PDB entry 8EGI | X-ray diffraction, 2.30 A resolution | chains C and D of the 4 polymer chains in the assembly

Chain C:
Protein: Hemoglobin subunit alpha
Source organism: Homo sapiens
Reference sequence: P69905 (HBA_HUMAN); residues 0-141 here correspond to UniProt positions 1-142 (UniProt number = residue number + 1)
Sequence (142 residues; numbered 0 to 141; the number before each row is that of its first residue; numbering starts at 0):
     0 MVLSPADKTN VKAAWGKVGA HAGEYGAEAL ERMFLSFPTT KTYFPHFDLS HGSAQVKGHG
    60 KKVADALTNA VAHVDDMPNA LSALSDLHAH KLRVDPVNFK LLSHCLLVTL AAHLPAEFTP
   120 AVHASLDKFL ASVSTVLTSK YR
Disordered / not traced: 0
Covalent attachments: compound VZN linked to Val-1
Bound ions: heme Fe near His-87 (its only coordinating residue here)
Ligand contacts:
  - carbon monoxide (CMO): Leu-29, Phe-43, His-58, Val-62, His-87
  - heme (HEM): Met-32, Thr-39, Tyr-42, Phe-43, Phe-46, His-58, Lys-61, Val-62, Ala-65, Leu-66, Leu-83, Leu-86, His-87, Leu-91, Val-93, Asn-97, Phe-98, Leu-101, Val-132, Leu-136
  - VZN ({6-[(3-hydroxy-2-methylphenoxy)methyl]pyridin-2-yl}methyl nitrate): Leu-2, His-72, Val-73, Asp-74, Asp-75, Met-76, Pro-77, Lys-127, Ala-130, Ser-131, Thr-134, Val-135
Curated features (UniProtKB/Swiss-Prot):
  - binding site (O2): His-58
  - binding site (heme b): His-87
  - site: Thr-8, Asn-9 (Microbial infection: Cleavage), Lys-11 (Not glycated), Ala-13, Trp-14 (Microbial infection: Cleavage), Tyr-24, Gly-25 (Microbial infection: Cleavage), Leu-29, Glu-30 (Microbial infection: Cleavage), His-45, Phe-46 (Microbial infection: Cleavage), Asp-47, Leu-48 (Microbial infection: Cleavage), Ser-52, Ala-53 (Microbial infection: Cleavage), Val-55, Lys-56 (Microbial infection: Cleavage), Lys-56 (Not glycated), Gly-59, Lys-60 (Microbial infection: Cleavage), Lys-60 (Not glycated), Lys-90 (Not glycated), Leu-91, Arg-92 (Microbial infection: Cleavage), Lys-99 (Not glycated), Leu-106, Val-107 (Microbial infection: Cleavage), Thr-108, Leu-109 (Microbial infection: Cleavage), Val-121, His-122 (Microbial infection: Cleavage), Ser-133, Thr-134 (Microbial infection: Cleavage)
  - modified residue: Ser-3 (Phosphoserine), Lys-7 (N6-succinyllysine), Thr-8 (Phosphothreonine), Lys-11 (N6-succinyllysine), Lys-16 (N6-acetyllysine), Tyr-24 (Phosphotyrosine), Ser-35 (Phosphoserine), Lys-40 (N6-succinyllysine), Ser-49 (Phosphoserine), Ser-102 (Phosphoserine), Thr-108 (Phosphothreonine), Ser-124 (Phosphoserine), Ser-131 (Phosphoserine), Thr-134 (Phosphothreonine), Thr-137 (Phosphothreonine), Ser-138 (Phosphoserine)
  - glycosylation (N-linked (Glc) (glycation) lysine): Lys-7, Lys-16, Lys-40, Lys-61
Reported in the primary citation:
  - binding site for VZN: Val-1, Met-76, Pro-77, Ser-131, Thr-134, Ser-138

Chain D:
Protein: Hemoglobin subunit beta
Source organism: Homo sapiens
Reference sequence: P68871 (HBB_HUMAN); residues 0-146 here correspond to UniProt positions 1-147 (UniProt number = residue number + 1)
Sequence (147 residues; numbered 0 to 146; the number before each row is that of its first residue; numbering starts at 0):
     0 MVHLTPEEKS AVTALWGKVN VDEVGGEALG RLLVVYPWTQ RFFESFGDLS TPDAVMGNPK
    60 VKAHGKKVLG AFSDGLAHLD NLKGTFATLS ELHCDKLHVD PENFRLLGNV LVCVLAHHFG
   120 KEFTPPVQAA YQKVVAGVAN ALAHKYH
Disordered / not traced: 0
Bound ions: heme Fe near His-92 (its only coordinating residue here)
Ligand contacts:
  - carbon monoxide (CMO): Leu-28, Phe-42, His-63, Val-67, His-92
  - heme (HEM): Leu-31, Thr-38, Phe-41, Phe-42, Phe-45, His-63, Lys-66, Val-67, Ala-70, Phe-71, Phe-85, Leu-88, Leu-91, His-92, Leu-96, Val-98, Asn-102, Phe-103, Leu-106, Val-137, Leu-141
Curated features (UniProtKB/Swiss-Prot):
  - binding site ((2R)-2,3-bisphosphoglycerate): Val-1, His-2, Lys-82, His-143
  - binding site (heme b): His-63, His-92
  - site: Glu-7, Lys-8 (Microbial infection: Cleavage), Gly-25, Glu-26 (Microbial infection: Cleavage), Gly-29, Arg-30 (Microbial infection: Cleavage), Tyr-35, Pro-36 (Microbial infection: Cleavage), Trp-37, Thr-38 (Microbial infection: Cleavage), Phe-45, Gly-46 (Microbial infection: Cleavage), Asp-52, Ala-53 (Microbial infection: Cleavage), Gly-56, Asn-57 (Microbial infection: Cleavage), Lys-59 (Not glycated), Phe-71, Ser-72 (Microbial infection: Cleavage), Gly-74, Leu-75 (Microbial infection: Cleavage), Lys-82 (Not glycated), Thr-84, Phe-85 (Microbial infection: Cleavage), His-92, Cys-93 (Microbial infection: Cleavage), Lys-95 (Not glycated), Arg-104, Leu-105 (Microbial infection: Cleavage), Leu-110, Val-111 (Microbial infection: Cleavage), Gly-119, Lys-120 (Microbial infection: Cleavage), Phe-122, Thr-123 (Microbial infection: Cleavage), Ala-128, Ala-129 (Microbial infection: Cleavage) and 2 more in UniProt
  - modified residue: Val-1 (N-acetylvaline), Ser-9 (Phosphoserine), Thr-12 (Phosphothreonine), Ser-44 (Phosphoserine), Thr-50 (Phosphothreonine), Lys-59 (N6-acetyllysine), Lys-82 (N6-acetyllysine), Thr-87 (Phosphothreonine), Cys-93 (S-nitrosocysteine), Lys-144 (N6-acetyllysine)
  - glycosylation: Val-1 (N-linked (Glc) (glycation) valine), Lys-8 (N-linked (Glc) (glycation) lysine), Lys-17 (N-linked (Glc) (glycation) lysine), Lys-66 (N-linked (Glc) (glycation) lysine), Lys-120 (N-linked (Glc) (glycation) lysine), Lys-144 (N-linked (Glc) (glycation) lysine)

Interface between chain C and chain D:
Residue-residue contacts (38; chain C residue first):
  Arg-31(C) with Phe-122(D), hydrogen bond (side chain-backbone); Thr-123(D); Pro-124(D); Gln-127(D), hydrogen bond
  Leu-34(C) with Pro-124(D); Pro-125(D); Ala-128(D)
  Ser-35(C) with Gln-127(D); Ala-128(D); Gln-131(D); Lys-132(D), hydrogen bond (backbone-side chain)
  Phe-36(C) with Gln-131(D)
  Lys-99(C) with Arg-104(D)
  His-103(C) with Asn-108(D); Val-111(D); Cys-112(D); Gln-131(D), hydrogen bond
  Cys-104(C) with Gln-127(D)
  Val-107(C) with Val-111(D), hydrophobic; Ala-115(D), hydrophobic; Gln-127(D)
  Ala-110(C) with Cys-112(D); Ala-115(D); His-116(D)
  Ala-111(C) with Ala-115(D); Gly-119(D)
  Pro-114(C) with His-116(D), hydrogen bond (backbone-side chain)
  Phe-117(C) with Arg-30(D), hydrogen bond (backbone-side chain); His-116(D), hydrogen bond (backbone-side chain)
  Thr-118(C) with Arg-30(D)
  Pro-119(C) with Arg-30(D); Met-55(D), hydrophobic
  His-122(C) with Arg-30(D), hydrogen bond; Val-34(D)
  Ala-123(C) with Val-33(D); Val-34(D), hydrophobic
  Asp-126(C) with Val-34(D); Tyr-35(D)
Interface residues without a listed pair, chain C (19 interface residues in all): Leu-106, Ala-120
Interface residues without a listed pair, chain D (22 interface residues in all): Pro-51, Lys-120

Summary:
19 residues of chain C and 22 residues of chain D are in contact; the contacts include 8 hydrogen bonds. Polar
pairs include Arg-31(C)/Phe-122(D), Arg-31(C)/Gln-127(D) and Ser-35(C)/Lys-132(D). Ligands of chain C: carbon
monoxide and heme. From the paper: a binding site for VZN at Val-1(C), Met-76(C) and Pro-77(C) among others.
Chain C is Hemoglobin subunit alpha and chain D is Hemoglobin subunit beta, both from Homo sapiens; the
structure, X-ray structure of carbonmonoxy hemoglobin in complex with VZHE039-NO, was determined by X-ray
diffraction.
